PDB entry 9EAR | electron microscopy, 3.10 A resolution | chains A and I of the 11 polymer chains in the assembly

# Chain A
Molecule: Histone H3
Organism: Xenopus laevis
UniProtKB: A0A310TTQ1 (A0A310TTQ1_XENLA); residues 0-135 here correspond to UniProt positions 1-136 (UniProt number = residue number + 1)
Amino-acid sequence (136 residues; row label = number of the first residue in the row; numbering starts at 0):
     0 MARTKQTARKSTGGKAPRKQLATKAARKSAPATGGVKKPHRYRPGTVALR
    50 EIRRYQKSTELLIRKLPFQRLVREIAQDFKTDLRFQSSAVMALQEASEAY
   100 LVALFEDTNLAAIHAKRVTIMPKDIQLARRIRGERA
Not modelled in the structure: 0, 6-37, 135
Modified positions: Lys4 (2-{[(2R)-2-amino-2-carboxyethyl]sulfanyl}-N,N,N-trimethylethanaminium; ML3)
Sequence notes: engineered mutation Ala110 (Cys111 in A0A310TTQ1)

# Chain I
Molecule: 158-nt DNA strand
Sequence (158 nucleotides; row label = number of the first residue in the row; numbers below 1 keep their minus sign (DA-81 is residue -81)):
   -81 ATTCCAGCCATCAGAATCCCGGTGCCGAGGCCGCTCAATTGGTCGTAGAC
   -31 AGCTCTAGCACCGCTTAAACGCACGTACGCGCTGTCCCCCGCGTTTTAAC
    19 CGCCAAGGGGATTACTCCCTAGTCTCCAGGCACGTGTCAGATATATACAT
    69 CGATAGGC

# Interface between chain A and chain I
Contacting residue pairs (21):
  His39(A) - DC69(I)  base contact
  Arg40(A) - DC-8(I)  base contact
  Arg40(A) - DC69(I)  base contact
  Tyr41(A) - DC69(I)  sugar contact
  Arg42(A) - DA-5(I)  salt bridge to the phosphate
  Arg42(A) - DC69(I)  phosphate contact
  Arg42(A) - DG70(I)  salt bridge to the phosphate
  Pro43(A) - DA-5(I)  sugar contact
  Thr45(A) - DC69(I)  sugar contact
  Arg72(A) - DC-23(I)  salt bridge to the phosphate
  Arg83(A) - DC-23(I)  sugar contact
  Phe84(A) - DG-24(I)  sugar contact
  Phe84(A) - DC-23(I)  hydrogen bond to the phosphate
  Gln85(A) - DG-24(I)  phosphate contact
  Ser86(A) - DG-24(I)  hydrogen bond to the phosphate
  Arg116(A) - DG-3(I)  phosphate contact
  Arg116(A) - DC-2(I)  phosphate contact
  Val117(A) - DG-3(I)  hydrogen bond to the phosphate
  Thr118(A) - DC-4(I)  phosphate contact
  Thr118(A) - DG-3(I)  hydrogen bond to the phosphate
  Met120(A) - DC-2(I)  phosphate contact
Other interface residues (no listed pair), chain A (18 interface residues in all): Arg63, Lys115, Lys122
Other interface residues (no listed pair), chain I (11 interface residues in all): DA-14, DA71

# In short
The interface between chain A and chain I involves 18 residues on one side and 11 on the other; the contacts
include 4 hydrogen bonds and 3 salt bridges. Among the polar pairs are Phe84(A)-DC-23(I), Ser86(A)-DG-24(I)
and Val117(A)-DG-3(I).
Here chain A is Histone H3 (Xenopus laevis) and chain I is a 158-nt DNA strand. Entry 9EAR (CHD1-nucleosome
complex (closed state)) was determined by electron microscopy (same publication as 9NH8).
